PDB entry 7YI9 | electron microscopy, 2.60 A resolution | chains C and D of the 4 polymer chains in the assembly

== Chain C ==
Protein: P1
From: Tetrahymena thermophila SB210
Reference sequence: Q22VV9 (Q22VV9_TETTS); residues 1-360 here = UniProt positions 1-360
Chain sequence (360 residues; each row starts with the number of its first residue):
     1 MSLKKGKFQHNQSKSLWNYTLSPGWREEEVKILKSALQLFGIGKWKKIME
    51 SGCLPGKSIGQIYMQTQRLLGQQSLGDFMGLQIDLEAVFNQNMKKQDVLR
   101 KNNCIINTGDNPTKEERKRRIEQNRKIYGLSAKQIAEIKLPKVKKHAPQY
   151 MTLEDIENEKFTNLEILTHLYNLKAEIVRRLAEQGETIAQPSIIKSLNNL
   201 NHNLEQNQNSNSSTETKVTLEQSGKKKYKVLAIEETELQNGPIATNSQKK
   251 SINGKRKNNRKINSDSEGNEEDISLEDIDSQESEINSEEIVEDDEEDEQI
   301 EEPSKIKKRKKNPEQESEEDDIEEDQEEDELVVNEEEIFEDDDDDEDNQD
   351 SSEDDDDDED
Disordered / not traced: 1-151, 184-360
What the authors report for this chain:
  - mutagenesis - K44E/K46E/K47E: decreased catalytic activity

== Chain D ==
Protein: Transmembrane protein, putative
From: Tetrahymena thermophila SB210
Reference sequence: I7M8B9 (I7M8B9_TETTS); residues 1-142 here correspond to UniProt positions 154-295 (UniProt number = residue number + 153)
Chain sequence (171 residues; row label = number of the first residue in the row; numbers below 1 keep their minus sign (Met-28 is residue -28)):
   -28 MKHHHHHHHGAAGTSLYKKAGENLYFQGSMKKNGKSQNQPLDFTQYAKNM
    22 RKDLSNQDICLEDGALNHSYFLTKKGQYWTPLNQKALQRGIELFGVGNWK
    72 EINYDEFSGKANIVELELRTCMILGINDITEYYGKKISEEEQEEIKKSNI
   122 AKGKKENKLKDNIYQKLQQMQ
Disordered / not traced: -28 to 10, 133-142
Construct notes: initiating methionine (-28); expression tag (-27 to 0)
What the authors report for this chain:
  - mutagenesis - K45E/K46E/Q48E: unchanged catalytic activity

== How chain C and chain D interact ==
Contacting residue pairs (9; chain C residue first):
  Thr162(C) - Leu43(D)
  Thr162(C) - Thr44(D)  hydrogen bond
  Thr162(C) - Lys45(D)  hydrogen bond (side chain-backbone)
  Leu164(C) - Gln48(D)
  Leu164(C) - Glu86(D)
  Glu165(C) - Lys45(D)  salt bridge
  Glu165(C) - Gln48(D)
  Tyr171(C) - Asn83(D)
  Tyr171(C) - Val85(D)  hydrophobic

== Summary ==
4 residues of chain C and 7 residues of chain D are in contact; the contacts include 2 hydrogen bonds and 1
salt bridge. Polar contacts include Glu165(C)-Lys45(D), Thr162(C)-Thr44(D) and Thr162(C)-Lys45(D). The paper
reports that K44E/K46E/K47E of chain C reduce catalytic activity; K45E/K46E/Q48E of chain D leave catalytic
activity unchanged.
Chain C is P1 and chain D is Transmembrane protein, putative, both from Tetrahymena thermophila SB210; the
structure, Cryo-EM structure of SAM-bound MTA1-MTA9-p1-p2 complex, was determined by electron microscopy,
deposited together with 7YI8.
